PDB entry 9GGD | electron microscopy, 2.67 A resolution | chains A and P of the 5 polymer chains in the assembly

# Chain A
Molecule: DNA polymerase subunit gamma-1
Source organism: Homo sapiens
Notes: EC 2.7.7.7, 3.1.11.-, 4.2.99.-
UniProt: P54098 (DPOG1_HUMAN); residue numbers follow UniProt; this construct covers 26-1239
Chain sequence (1221 residues; numbered 19 to 1239; the number before each row is that of its first residue):
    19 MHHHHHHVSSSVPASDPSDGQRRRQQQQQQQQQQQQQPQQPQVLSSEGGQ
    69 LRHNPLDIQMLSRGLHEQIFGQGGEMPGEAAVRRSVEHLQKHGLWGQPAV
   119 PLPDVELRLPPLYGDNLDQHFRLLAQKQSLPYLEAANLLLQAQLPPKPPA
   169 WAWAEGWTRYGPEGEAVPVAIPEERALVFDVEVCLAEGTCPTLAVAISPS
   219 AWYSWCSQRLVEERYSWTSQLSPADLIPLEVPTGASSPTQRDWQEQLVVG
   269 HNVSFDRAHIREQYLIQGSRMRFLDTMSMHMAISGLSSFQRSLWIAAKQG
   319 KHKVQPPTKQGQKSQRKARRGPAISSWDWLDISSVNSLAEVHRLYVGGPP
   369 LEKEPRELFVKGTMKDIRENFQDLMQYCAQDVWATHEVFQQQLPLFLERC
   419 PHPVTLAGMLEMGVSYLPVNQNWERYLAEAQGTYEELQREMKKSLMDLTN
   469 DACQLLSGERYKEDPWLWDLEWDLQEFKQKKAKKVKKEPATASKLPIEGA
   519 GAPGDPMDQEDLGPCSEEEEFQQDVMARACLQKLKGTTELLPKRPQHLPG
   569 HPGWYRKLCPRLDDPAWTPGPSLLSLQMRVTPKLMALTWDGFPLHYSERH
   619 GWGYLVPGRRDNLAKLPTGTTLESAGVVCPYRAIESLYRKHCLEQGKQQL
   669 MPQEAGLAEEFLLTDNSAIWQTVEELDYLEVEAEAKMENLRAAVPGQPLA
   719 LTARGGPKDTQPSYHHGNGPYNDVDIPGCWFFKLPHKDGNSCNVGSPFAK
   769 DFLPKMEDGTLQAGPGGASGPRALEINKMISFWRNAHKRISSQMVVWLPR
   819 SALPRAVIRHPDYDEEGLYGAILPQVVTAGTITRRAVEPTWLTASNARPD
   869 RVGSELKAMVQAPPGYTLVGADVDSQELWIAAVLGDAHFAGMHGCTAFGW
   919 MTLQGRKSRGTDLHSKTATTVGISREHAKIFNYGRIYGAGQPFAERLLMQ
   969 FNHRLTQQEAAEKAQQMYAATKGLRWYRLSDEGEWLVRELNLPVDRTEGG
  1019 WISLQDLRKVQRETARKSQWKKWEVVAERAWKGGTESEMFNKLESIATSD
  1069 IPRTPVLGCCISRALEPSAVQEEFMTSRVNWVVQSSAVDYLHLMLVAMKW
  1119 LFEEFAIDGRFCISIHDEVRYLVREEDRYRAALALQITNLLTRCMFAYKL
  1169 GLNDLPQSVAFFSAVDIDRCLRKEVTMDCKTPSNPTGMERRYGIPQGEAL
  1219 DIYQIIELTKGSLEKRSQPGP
Not modelled in the structure: 19-66, 249-262, 318-341, 499-531, 627-647, 663-730, 989-1050, 1234-1239
Sequence notes: initiating methionine (19); expression tag (20-25); engineered mutation Thr467 (Ala in P54098)
Bound ions: Ca2+: Asp890, Val891, Asp1135 (together with 2'-deoxycytidine-5'-triphosphate)
Small-molecule neighbours:
  - A1IK1 (1-[(4S)-8-chloranyl-3,4-dihydro-2H-chromen-4-yl]-3-(1-phenylpyrazol-3-yl)urea): Gln564, His565, Leu566, Pro567, His569, Tyr573, Cys577, Pro578, Leu580, Trp585, Pro587, Gly588
  - 2'-deoxycytidine-5'-triphosphate (DCP): Arg853, Asp890, Val891, Asp892, Ser893, Gln894, Glu895, Lys925, His932, Arg943, Lys947, Ile948, Tyr951, Tyr955, Asp1135
Curated features (UniProtKB/Swiss-Prot):
  - region: Gln43 to Gln55 (Does not contribute to polymerase and exonuclease enzymatic activities), Thr858 to Asn864 (Trigger loop)
  - motif: Val196 to Glu200 (Exo I), Val267 to Arg275 (Exo II), Tyr395 to Thr403 (Exo III), Val887 to Leu896 (Pol A), Arg943 to Gly958 (Pol B), His1134 to Val1141 (Pol C)
  - active site: Asp198 (Exonuclease activity)
  - binding site (DNA): Ser306, Ser593, Lys806, Thr849, Thr1094, Ser1095
  - binding site (RNA): Arg579, His754, Gly763, Lys768, Ser863, Arg869
  - binding site (a 2'-deoxyribonucleoside 5'-triphosphate): Asp890, Val891, Ser893, Glu895, Arg943, Lys947, Tyr951, Asp1135
  - binding site (Mg(2+)): Asp890, Val891, Asp1135
  - site (Critical for replication fidelity and mismatch recognition): Arg853, Gln1102
  - natural variant: Gln55 (Q55QQ; Q55QQQ), Arg227 (R227W: In PEOB1 and MTDPS4B), Arg232 (R232G: In MTDPS4A; R232H: In LS), Leu244 (L244P: In MTDPS4A), Thr251 (T251I: In PEOB1, MTDPS4A and MTDPS4B), Gly268 (G268A: In PEOB1), Arg275 (R275Q: Found in a patient with epileptic encephalopathy, developmental delay and moderate intellectual disability; uncertain significance), His277 (H277L: In PEOB1; uncertain significance), Gly303 (G303R: In MTDPS4A), Leu304 (L304R: In PEOB1 and SANDO; L304SANDO: In PEOB1), Ser305 (S305R: In MTDPS4A), Gln308 (Q308H: In PEOB1), 51 further natural variant entries in UniProt
  - mutagenesis: Asp198 (D198A: Abolishes exonuclease activity; when associated with A-200. Decreases polymerase exonucleolytic proofreading by 30-fold for the T:G mismatch and by 14-fold for the A:A mismatch ...), Glu200 (E200A: Abolishes exonuclease activity; when associated with A-198. Decreases polymerase exonucleolytic proofreading by 30-fold for the T:G mismatch and by 14-fold for the A:A mismatch ...), Asp274 (D274A: Unable to idle at the 5'-end of the nascent DNA strand. Continues DNA synthesis into double-stranded DNA past the 5'-end creating a flap structure that cannot be ligated), Lys498 (K498C: Decreases processive DNA synthesis), Lys499 (K499C: Decreases processive DNA synthesis), Lys501 (K501C: Decreases processive DNA synthesis), Val543 to Leu558 (Markedly decreases the stimulation by POLG2, resulting in impaired processive DNA synthesis), Leu549 (L549N: Decreases processive DNA synthesis), Leu552 (L552N: Decreases processive DNA synthesis), Lys553 (K553N: Decreases processive DNA synthesis), Arg853 (R853A: Abolishes primer DNA extention in the presence of dNTPs. Impairs intrinsic polymerase processivity. Enhances exonuclease activity leading to primer DNA degradation), Asp890 (D890N: Abolishes DNA polymerase activity), 1 further mutagenesis entry in UniProt
Reported in the primary citation:
  - binding site for A1IK1: Leu566, His569, Trp585, Gly588
  - disease-associated variants - R232H, A467T: decreased catalytic activity
  - mutagenesis - L566A, H569A, W585A: abolished binding to A1IK1

# Chain P
Molecule: primer strand (25-nt DNA)
Sequence (25 nucleotides; each row starts with the number of its first residue):
     1 GCATGCGGTCGAGTCTAGAGGAGCC
Not modelled in the structure: 1-7

# Chain A / chain P interface
Pairs across the interface (30):
  Lys379(A) with DT16(P), salt bridge to the phosphate
  Arg579(A) with DG13(P), salt bridge to the phosphate
  His754(A) with DG21(P), salt bridge to the phosphate
  Asn761(A) with DG20(P), hydrogen bond to the phosphate; DG21(P), phosphate contact
  Val762(A) with DG20(P), phosphate contact; DG21(P), phosphate contact
  Gly763(A) with DG20(P), hydrogen bond to the phosphate; DG21(P), hydrogen bond to the phosphate
  Ala767(A) with DA22(P), phosphate contact
  Lys768(A) with DA22(P), salt bridge to the phosphate; DG23(P), salt bridge to the phosphate
  Ser799(A) with DG23(P), phosphate contact
  Phe800(A) with DG23(P), sugar contact
  Asn803(A) with DG21(P), base contact
  Arg853(A) with DC25(P), hydrogen bond to the base
  Leu860(A) with DC24(P), sugar contact
  Thr861(A) with DG23(P), sugar contact; DC24(P), sugar contact
  Ala862(A) with DC24(P), sugar contact
  Ser863(A) with DG23(P), hydrogen bond to the phosphate; DC24(P), hydrogen bond to the phosphate
  Asn864(A) with DC24(P), hydrogen bond to the phosphate; DC25(P), phosphate contact
  Arg869(A) with DG23(P), salt bridge to the phosphate; DC24(P), salt bridge to the phosphate
  Ile1133(A) with DC25(P), sugar contact
  His1134(A) with DC25(P), sugar contact
  Asp1135(A) with DC25(P), phosphate contact
  Glu1136(A) with DC25(P), sugar contact
Also at the interface, not in a pair above, chain A (27 interface residues in all): Gln493, Ser764, Phe766, Lys796, Lys875
Also at the interface, not in a pair above, chain P (9 interface residues in all): DA12

# In short
Chain A and chain P form an interface of 27 and 9 residues respectively; the contacts include 7 hydrogen bonds
and 7 salt bridges. Among the polar pairs are Arg853(A)-DC25(P), Asn761(A)-DG20(P) and Gly763(A)-DG20(P). The
paper reports a binding site for A1IK1 at Leu566(A), His569(A) and Trp585(A) among others; L566A, H569A and
W585A of chain A abolish binding to A1IK1; 5 substitutions were tested in all.
Here chain A is DNA polymerase subunit gamma-1 (Homo sapiens) and chain P is primer strand (25-nt DNA). Entry
9GGD (Structure of the A467T mutant of human mitochondrial DNA polymerase gamma in complex with PZL-A) was
determined by electron microscopy, deposited together with 9GGB, 9GGC, 9GGE and 9GGF.
